PDB entry 7KSW | X-ray diffraction, 1.49 A resolution | chains A and D of the 4 polymer chains in the assembly

== Chain A ==
Name: DNA-directed DNA/RNA polymerase mu
Source organism: Homo sapiens
Notes: EC 2.7.7.7
UniProt: Q9NP87 (DPOLM_HUMAN); numbering as in UniProt; present here: 132-397, 410-494
Sequence (356 residues; each row starts with the number of its first residue; note: 12 numbers in that range are skipped by the numbering (no residue carries them; nothing is unmodelled there)):
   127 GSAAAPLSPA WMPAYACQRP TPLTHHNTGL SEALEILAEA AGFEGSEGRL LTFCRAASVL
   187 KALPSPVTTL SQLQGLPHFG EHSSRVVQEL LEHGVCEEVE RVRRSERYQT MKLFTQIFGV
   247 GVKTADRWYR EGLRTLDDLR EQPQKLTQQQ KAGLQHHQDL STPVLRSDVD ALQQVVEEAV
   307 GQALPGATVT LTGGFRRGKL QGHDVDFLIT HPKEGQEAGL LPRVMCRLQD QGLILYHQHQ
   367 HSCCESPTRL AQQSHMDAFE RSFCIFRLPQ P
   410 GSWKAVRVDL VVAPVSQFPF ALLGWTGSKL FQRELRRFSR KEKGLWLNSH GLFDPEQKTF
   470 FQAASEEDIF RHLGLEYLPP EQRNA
Not modelled in the structure: 127-136, 366-383
Differences from the reference sequence: expression tag (127-131); engineered mutation Gly410 (Pro in Q9NP87)
Glycans and other covalent adducts: 2,3-dihydroxy-1,4-dithiobutane (DTT) linked to Cys180
Bound ions: Na+: Thr241, Ile243, Val246 (shared with 1 residue of chain P); Mg2+ site 1: Asp330, Asp332, Asp418 (together with 2'-deoxyguanosine-5'-triphosphate) (shared with 2 residues of chain P); Mg2+ site 2: Asp330, Asp332 (together with 2'-deoxyguanosine-5'-triphosphate, pyrophosphate) (shared with 1 residue of chain P)
Ligand contacts: 2'-deoxyguanosine-5'-triphosphate / pyrophosphate: Gly319, Gly320, Arg323, Lys325, Gly328, His329, Asp330, Asp332, Gly433, Trp434, Thr435, Gly436, Ser437, Lys438, Gln441, Arg445
Swiss-Prot annotation at these positions:
  - region: Arg323 to Asp332 (Involved in ssDNA binding)
  - binding site (Mg(2+)): Asp330, Asp332, Asp418
  - site: Gly433 (Responsible for the low discrimination between dNTP and rNTP)
From the paper describing this entry:
  - Mg2+ coordination: Asp330
  - conformationally variable residues (side-chain flip): Asp330
  - mutagenesis - K438D: unchanged catalytic activity on presence of Mn2+
  - mutagenesis - R445A: increased catalytic activity on dGTP misinsertion
  - mutagenesis - K438D: decreased catalytic activity on Mg2+-dependent dGTP:At
  - mutagenesis - K438D (23-fold): decreased catalytic activity on :Ct insertion

== Chain D ==
Molecule: 4-nt DNA strand
Sequence (4 nucleotides; numbered 1 to 4; the number before each row is that of its first residue):
     1 GCCG

== Chain A / chain D interface ==
Residue-residue contacts (15; chain A residue first):
  Ala140(A) with DG4(D), phosphate contact
  Gly174(A) with DG1(D), hydrogen bond to the base
  Arg175(A) with DG1(D), salt bridge to the phosphate
  Thr178(A) with DG1(D), hydrogen bond to the base; DC2(D), sugar contact
  Phe179(A) with DG1(D), sugar contact
  Pro203(A) with DC3(D), phosphate contact
  His204(A) with DC2(D), sugar contact; DC3(D), hydrogen bond to the phosphate
  Gly206(A) with DC2(D), hydrogen bond to the phosphate
  Glu207(A) with DC2(D), hydrogen bond to the phosphate
  His208(A) with DG1(D), salt bridge to the phosphate; DC2(D), hydrogen bond to the phosphate
  Ser209(A) with DG1(D), phosphate contact; DC2(D), hydrogen bond to the phosphate
Interface residues without a listed pair, chain A (14 interface residues in all): Arg181, Leu202, Phe205

== Summary ==
Chain A and chain D form an interface of 14 and 4 residues respectively, with 7 hydrogen bonds and 2 salt
bridges. Among the polar pairs are Gly174(A)-DG1(D), Thr178(A)-DG1(D) and His204(A)-DC3(D). Chain A binds
2'-deoxyguanosine-5'-triphosphate / pyrophosphate. The paper reports that R445A of chain A increases catalytic
activity on dGTP misinsertion; Mg2+ coordination by Asp330(A).
Here chain A is DNA-directed DNA/RNA polymerase mu (Homo sapiens) and chain D is a 4-nt DNA strand. Entry 7KSW
(DNA Polymerase Mu, dGTP:Ct Reaction State Ternary Complex, 10 mM Mg2+ (10min)) was determined by X-ray
diffraction (same publication as 7KSS, 7KST, 7KSU, 7KSV, 7KSX, 7KSY and 25 further entries).
